PDB entry 9JVP | electron microscopy, 2.15 A resolution | chains C and U of the 21 polymer chains in the assembly

[Chain C]
Name: ATP-dependent Clp protease ATP-binding subunit ClpC1
Organism: Mycobacterium tuberculosis H37Rv
UniProt: P9WPC9 (CLPC1_MYCTU); residue numbers follow UniProt; this construct covers 168-824
Amino-acid sequence (657 residues; each row starts with the number of its first residue):
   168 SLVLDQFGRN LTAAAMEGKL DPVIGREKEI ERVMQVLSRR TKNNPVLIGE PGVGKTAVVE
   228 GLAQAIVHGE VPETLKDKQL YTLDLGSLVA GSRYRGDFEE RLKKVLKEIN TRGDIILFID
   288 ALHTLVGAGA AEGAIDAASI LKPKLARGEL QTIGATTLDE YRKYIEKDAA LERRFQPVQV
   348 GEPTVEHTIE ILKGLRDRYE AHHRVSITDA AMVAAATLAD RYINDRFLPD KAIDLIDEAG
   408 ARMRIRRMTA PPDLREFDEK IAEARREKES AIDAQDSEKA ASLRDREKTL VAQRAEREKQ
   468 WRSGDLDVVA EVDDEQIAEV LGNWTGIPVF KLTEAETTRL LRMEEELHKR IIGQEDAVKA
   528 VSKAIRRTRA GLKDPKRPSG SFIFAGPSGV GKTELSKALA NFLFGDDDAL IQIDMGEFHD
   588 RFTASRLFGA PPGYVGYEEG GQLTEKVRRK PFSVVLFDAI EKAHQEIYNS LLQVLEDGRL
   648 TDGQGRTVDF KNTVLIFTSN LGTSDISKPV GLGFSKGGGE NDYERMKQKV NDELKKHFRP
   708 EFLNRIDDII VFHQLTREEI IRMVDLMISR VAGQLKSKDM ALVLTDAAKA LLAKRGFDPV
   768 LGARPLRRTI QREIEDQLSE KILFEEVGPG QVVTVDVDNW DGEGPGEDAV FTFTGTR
Unresolved in the structure: 415-476
Differences from the reference sequence: engineered mutation Ala288 (Glu in P9WPC9), Ser444 (Phe in P9WPC9), Ala626 (Glu in P9WPC9)
Curated features (UniProtKB/Swiss-Prot):
  - binding site (ATP): Gly216 to Thr223, Gly553 to Thr560
Ion coordination: Mg2+: Thr223 (together with ATP)
Ligand contacts:
  - ATP (adenosine-5'-triphosphate), molecule 1: Asp188, Pro189, Val190, Ile191, Arg193, Glu217, Pro218, Gly219, Val220, Gly221, Lys222, Thr223, Ala224, Thr324, His354, Ile358, Leu362, Tyr366, Pro396, Asp397, Ile400
  - ATP, molecule 2: Thr208, Arg314, Ala337, Arg340, Arg341
  - ATP, molecule 3: Arg517, Ile518, Ile519, Gln521, Pro554, Ser555, Gly556, Val557, Gly558, Lys559, Thr560, Glu561, Asp625, Asn667, Leu722, Met730, Leu733, Met734, Ala770, Arg771, Arg774
  - ATP, molecule 4: Glu643, Glu708, Arg712

[Chain U]
Name: Beta-casein
Organism: Bos grunniens
UniProt: P02666 (CASB_BOVIN); numbering as in UniProt (aligned over 1-24)
Amino-acid sequence (24 residues; numbered 1 to 24; the number before each row is that of its first residue):
     1 MKVLILACLV ALALARELEE LNVP

[Interface between chain C and chain U]
Contacting residue pairs (19; chain C residue first):
  Arg260(C) - Glu19(U)
  Arg260(C) - Glu20(U)  salt bridge
  Tyr261(C) - Glu20(U)
  Tyr261(C) - Asn22(U)
  Arg262(C) - Glu19(U)
  Arg262(C) - Glu20(U)  hydrogen bond (backbone-backbone)
  Arg262(C) - Leu21(U)
  Gly263(C) - Glu19(U)
  Gly296(C) - Glu17(U)
  Arg588(C) - Lys2(U)
  Phe589(C) - Lys2(U)
  Gly600(C) - Leu6(U)
  Gly600(C) - Ala7(U)  hydrogen bond (backbone-backbone)
  Tyr601(C) - Leu4(U)  hydrophobic
  Tyr601(C) - Leu6(U)
  Tyr601(C) - Ala7(U)
  Val602(C) - Ile5(U)  hydrophobic
  Val602(C) - Leu6(U)  hydrogen bond (backbone-backbone)
  Val602(C) - Ala7(U)
Interface residues without a listed pair, chain C (11 interface residues in all): Glu266
Interface residues without a listed pair, chain U (11 interface residues in all): Leu18

[Overview]
Chain C and chain U each contribute 11 residues to their interface, with 3 hydrogen bonds and 1 salt bridge.
Polar pairs include Arg260(C)-Glu20(U), Arg262(C)-Glu20(U) and Gly600(C)-Ala7(U). Chain C binds 4 copies of
ATP. UniProt lists 16 ATP-binding residues on chain C.
Here chain C is ATP-dependent Clp protease ATP-binding subunit ClpC1 (Mycobacterium tuberculosis H37Rv) and
chain U is Beta-casein (Bos grunniens). Entry 9JVP (CryoEM structure of M. tuberculosis ClpC1P1P2 complex
bound to bortezomib, conformation 3) was determined by electron microscopy.
